Entry 7W0A (electron microscopy, 3.12 A resolution); this record covers chains A and F of the 8 polymer chains in the assembly.

# Chain A
Molecule: Dicer-2, isoform A
From: Drosophila melanogaster
Notes: EC 3.1.21.1, 3.1.26.-, 3.1.26.3, 3.6.1.3
UniProt: A1ZAW0 (A1ZAW0_DROME); numbering as in UniProt (aligned over 1-1722)
Amino-acid sequence (1722 residues; numbered 1 to 1722; the number before each row is that of its first residue):
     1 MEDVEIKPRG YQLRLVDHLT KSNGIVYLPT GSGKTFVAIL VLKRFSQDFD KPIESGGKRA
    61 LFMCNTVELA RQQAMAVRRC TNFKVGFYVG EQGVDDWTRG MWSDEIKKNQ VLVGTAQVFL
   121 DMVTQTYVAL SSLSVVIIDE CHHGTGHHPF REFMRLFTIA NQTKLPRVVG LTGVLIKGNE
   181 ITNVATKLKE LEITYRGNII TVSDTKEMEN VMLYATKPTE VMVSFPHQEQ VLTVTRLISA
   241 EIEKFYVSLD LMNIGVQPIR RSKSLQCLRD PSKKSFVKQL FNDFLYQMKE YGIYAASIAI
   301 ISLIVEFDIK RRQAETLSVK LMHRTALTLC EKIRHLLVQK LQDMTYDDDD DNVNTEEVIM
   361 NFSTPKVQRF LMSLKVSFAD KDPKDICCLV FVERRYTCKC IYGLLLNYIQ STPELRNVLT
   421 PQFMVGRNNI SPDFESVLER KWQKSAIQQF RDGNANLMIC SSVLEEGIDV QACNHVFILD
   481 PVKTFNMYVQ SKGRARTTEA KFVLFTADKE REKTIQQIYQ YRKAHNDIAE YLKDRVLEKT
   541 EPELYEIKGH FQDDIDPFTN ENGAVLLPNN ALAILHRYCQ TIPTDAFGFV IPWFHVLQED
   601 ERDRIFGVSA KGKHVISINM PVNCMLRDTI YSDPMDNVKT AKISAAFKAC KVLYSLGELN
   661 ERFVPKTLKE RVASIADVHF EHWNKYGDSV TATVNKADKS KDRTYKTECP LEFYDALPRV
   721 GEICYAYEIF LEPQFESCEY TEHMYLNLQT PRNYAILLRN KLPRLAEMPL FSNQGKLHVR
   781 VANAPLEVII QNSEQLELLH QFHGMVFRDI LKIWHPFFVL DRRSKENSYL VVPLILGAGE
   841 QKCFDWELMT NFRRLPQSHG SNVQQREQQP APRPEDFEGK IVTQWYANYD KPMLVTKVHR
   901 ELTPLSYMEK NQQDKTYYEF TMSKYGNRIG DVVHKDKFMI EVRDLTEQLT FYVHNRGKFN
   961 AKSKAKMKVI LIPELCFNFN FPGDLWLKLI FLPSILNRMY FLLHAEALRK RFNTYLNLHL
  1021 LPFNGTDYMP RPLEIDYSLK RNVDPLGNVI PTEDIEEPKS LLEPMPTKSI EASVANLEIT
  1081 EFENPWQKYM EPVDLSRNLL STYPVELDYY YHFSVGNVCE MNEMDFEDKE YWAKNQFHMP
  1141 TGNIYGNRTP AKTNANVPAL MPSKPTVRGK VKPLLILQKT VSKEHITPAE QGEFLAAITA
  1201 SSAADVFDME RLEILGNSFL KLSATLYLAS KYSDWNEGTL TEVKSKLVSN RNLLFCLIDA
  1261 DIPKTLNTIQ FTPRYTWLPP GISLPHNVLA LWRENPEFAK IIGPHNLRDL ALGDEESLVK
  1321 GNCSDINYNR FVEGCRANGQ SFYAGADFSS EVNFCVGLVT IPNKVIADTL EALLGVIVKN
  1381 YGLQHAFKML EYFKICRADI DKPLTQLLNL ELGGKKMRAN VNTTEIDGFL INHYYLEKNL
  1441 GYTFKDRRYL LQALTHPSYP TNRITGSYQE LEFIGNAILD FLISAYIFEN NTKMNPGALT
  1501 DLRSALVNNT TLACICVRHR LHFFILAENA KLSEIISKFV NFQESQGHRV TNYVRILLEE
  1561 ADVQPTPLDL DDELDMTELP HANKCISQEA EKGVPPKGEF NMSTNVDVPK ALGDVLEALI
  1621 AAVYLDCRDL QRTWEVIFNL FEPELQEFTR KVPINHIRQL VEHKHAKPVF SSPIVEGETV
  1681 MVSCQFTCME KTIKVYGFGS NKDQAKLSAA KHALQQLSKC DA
Unresolved in the structure: 1, 1043-1168, 1555-1604, 1656-1722
Construct notes: engineered mutation Asn1217 (Asp in A1ZAW0), Asn1476 (Asp in A1ZAW0)
Reported in the primary citation:
  - binding site for the 31-nt RNA strand: Lys310, Gln580, Lys642
  - mutagenesis - D1217N/D1476N: abolished catalytic activity

# Chain F
Molecule: Loquacious, isoform D
From: Drosophila melanogaster
UniProt: M9MRT5 (M9MRT5_DROME); numbering as in UniProt (aligned over 1-359)
Amino-acid sequence (359 residues; row label = number of the first residue in the row):
     1 MDQENFHGSS LPQQLQNLHI QPQQASPNPV QTGFAPRRHY NNLVGLGNGN AVSGSPVKGA
    61 PLGQRHVKLK KEKISAQVAQ LSQPGQLQLS DVGDPALAGG SGLQGGVGLM GVILPSDEAL
   121 KFVSETDANG LAMKTPVSIL QELLSRRGIT PGYELVQIEG AIHEPTFRFR VSFKDKDTPF
   181 TAMGAGRSKK EAKHAAARAL IDKLIGAQLP ESPSSSAGPS VTGLTVAGSG GDGNANATGG
   241 GDASDKTVGN PIGWLQEMCM QRRWPPPSYE TETEVGLPHE RLFTIACSIL NYREMGKGKS
   301 KKIAKRLAAH RMWMRLQETP IDSGKISDSI CGELEGEVSI IQDIDRYEQV SKDFEFIKI
Unresolved in the structure: 1-343

# Interface between chain A and chain F
Pairs across the interface (7):
  Trp885(A) with Lys352(F), hydrogen bond (backbone-side chain)
  Tyr886(A) with Lys352(F)
  Ala887(A) with Lys352(F), hydrogen bond (backbone-side chain)
  Asn888(A) with Lys352(F)
  Asn927(A) with Gln349(F)
  Arg928(A) with Val350(F), hydrogen bond (side chain-backbone); Lys352(F)
Interface residues without a listed pair, chain A (7 interface residues in all): Asp890
Interface residues without a listed pair, chain F (4 interface residues in all): Ser351
From the paper, about this interface:
  - hot spots on chain F (mutagenesis) - Y347A, F356D, I359D: decreased binding to Dicer-2, isoform A (chain A)

# Summary
Chain A and chain F form an interface of 7 and 4 residues respectively; the contacts include 3 hydrogen bonds.
Among the polar pairs are Trp885(A)-Lys352(F), Ala887(A)-Lys352(F) and Arg928(A)-Val350(F). The paper reports
a binding site for the 31-nt RNA strand at Lys310(A), Gln580(A) and Lys642(A); Y347A, F356D and I359D of chain
F reduce binding to Dicer-2, isoform A (chain A).
Chain A is Dicer-2, isoform A and chain F is Loquacious, isoform D, both from Drosophila melanogaster; the
structure, dmDicer2-LoqsPD-dsRNA Dimer status, was determined by electron microscopy together with 7W0B, 7W0C,
7W0D, 7W0E and 7W0F from the same study.
